PDB entry 2GU6 | X-ray diffraction, 1.70 A resolution | chain A

== Chain A ==
Name: Methionine aminopeptidase
From: Escherichia coli
Notes: EC 3.4.11.18
UniProtKB: P0AE18 (AMPM_ECOLI); residues 2-264 here = UniProt positions 2-264
Sequence (263 residues; row label = number of the first residue in the row):
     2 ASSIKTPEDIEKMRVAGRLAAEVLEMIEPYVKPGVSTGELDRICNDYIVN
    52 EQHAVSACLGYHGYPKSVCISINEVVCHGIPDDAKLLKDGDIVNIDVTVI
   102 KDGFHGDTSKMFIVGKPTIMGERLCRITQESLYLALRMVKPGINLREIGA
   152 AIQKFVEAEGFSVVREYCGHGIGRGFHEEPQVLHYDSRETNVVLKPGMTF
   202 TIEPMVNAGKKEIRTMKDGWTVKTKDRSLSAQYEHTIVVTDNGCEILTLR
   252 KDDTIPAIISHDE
Not modelled in the structure: 2-3
Differences from the reference sequence: engineered mutation Ser3 (Ile in P0AE18)
Ion coordination: Na+: Asn74, Val76, Ser231; Mn2+ site 1: Asp97, Asp108, Glu235 (together with (1-amino-pentyl)-phosphonic acid); Mn2+ site 2: Asp108, His171, Glu204, Glu235 (together with (1-amino-pentyl)-phosphonic acid)
Small-molecule neighbours: (1-amino-pentyl)-phosphonic acid (NLP): Cys59, Tyr62, Tyr65, Cys70, His79, Asp97, Thr99, Asp108, His171, Phe177, His178, Glu204, Trp221, Glu235
Swiss-Prot annotation at these positions:
  - binding site (substrate): His79, Thr99, His178
  - binding site (a divalent metal cation): Asp97, Asp108, His171, Glu204, Glu235
  - mutagenesis: His79 (H79A: Reduces activity 100000-fold for the Co(2+)-complexed enzyme, but only 2.6-fold for the Mn(2+)-complexed enzyme), Asp97 (D97A/E/N: Reduces activity 50- to 580-fold depending on the metal ion bound. Binds only one equivalent of the divalent metal cation with affinities identical to the wild-type enzyme), His178 (H178A: Reduces activity 9000-fold for the Co(2+)-complexed enzyme. Binds only one equivalent of the divalent metal cation with affinities identical to the wild-type enzyme)
From the paper describing this entry:
  - binding site for (1-amino-pentyl)-phosphonic acid: His79, Asp97, Asp108, His178
  - Mn2+ coordination: Asp97, Asp108, His171, Glu204, Glu235
  - catalytic residues: His79, Asp97, Asp108, His178, Glu204 (proposed by the authors, not directly observed)
  - mutagenesis - H79A, D97A: decreased catalytic activity (citing earlier work)

== Overview ==
Bound to chain A: (1-amino-pentyl)-phosphonic acid. The Na+ site is built by Asn74, Val76 and Ser231. Asp97,
Asp108 and Glu235 coordinate Mn2+ site 1. UniProt lists 3 substrate-binding residues, 5 divalent metal
cation-binding residues and 3 mutagenesis sites. The paper reports catalytic residues His79, Asp97 and Asp108
among others; H79A and D97A reduce catalytic activity.
Chain A is Methionine aminopeptidase (Escherichia coli); the structure, E. coli methionine aminopeptidase in
complex with NleP, 1: 2, di-metalated, was determined by X-ray diffraction, deposited together with 2GTX,
2GU4, 2GU5 and 2GU7.
